8P3C - chain B; structure by X-ray diffraction, 2.02 A resolution.

# Chain B
Molecule: Peptidyl-prolyl cis-trans isomerase
Organism: Burkholderia pseudomallei
Notes: EC 5.2.1.8
UniProtKB: Q63J95 (Q63J95_BURPS); numbering as in UniProt (aligned over 2-113)
Sequence (126 residues; row label = number of the first residue in the row; numbers below 1 keep their minus sign (Met-12 is residue -12)):
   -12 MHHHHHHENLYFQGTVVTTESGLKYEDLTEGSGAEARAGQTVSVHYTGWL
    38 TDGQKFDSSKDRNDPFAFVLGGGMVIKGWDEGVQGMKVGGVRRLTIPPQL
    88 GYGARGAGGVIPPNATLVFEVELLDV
Sequence notes: initiating methionine (-12); expression tag (-11 to 1)
Small-molecule neighbours: WRX ((2S)-1-[(4-fluorophenyl)methylsulfonyl]-N-[(2S)-3-(4-fluorophenyl)-1-oxidanylidene-1-(pyridin-3-ylmethylamino)propan-2-yl]piperidine-2-carboxamide): Tyr33, Phe43, Asp44, Phe53, Gly60, Met61, Val62, Ile63, Trp66, Tyr89, Ala94, Val97, Ile98, Phe106
Reported in the primary citation:
  - binding site for WRX: Tyr33, Phe43, Phe53, Val62, Ile63, Trp66, Val97, Ile98

# Summary
Chain B binds compound WRX. From the paper: a binding site for WRX at Tyr33, Phe43 and Phe53 among others.
Chain B is Peptidyl-prolyl cis-trans isomerase (Burkholderia pseudomallei); the structure, Full length
structure of BpMIP with bound inhibitor NJS227, was determined by X-ray diffraction together with 8P3D and
8P42 from the same study.
